8A9Z - chains B and F of the 6 polymer chains in the assembly; structure by X-ray diffraction, 2.29 A resolution.

Chain B:
Protein: Tubulin beta-2B chain
Source organism: Bos taurus
UniProtKB: Q6B856 (TBB2B_BOVIN); the author numbering skips numbers that UniProt does not, so the offset changes along the chain: 1-42 = UniProt 1-42; 45-360 = UniProt 43-358; 369-455 = UniProt 359-445
Chain sequence (445 residues; each row starts with the number of its first residue; note: 10 numbers in that range are skipped by the numbering (no residue carries them; nothing is unmodelled there)):
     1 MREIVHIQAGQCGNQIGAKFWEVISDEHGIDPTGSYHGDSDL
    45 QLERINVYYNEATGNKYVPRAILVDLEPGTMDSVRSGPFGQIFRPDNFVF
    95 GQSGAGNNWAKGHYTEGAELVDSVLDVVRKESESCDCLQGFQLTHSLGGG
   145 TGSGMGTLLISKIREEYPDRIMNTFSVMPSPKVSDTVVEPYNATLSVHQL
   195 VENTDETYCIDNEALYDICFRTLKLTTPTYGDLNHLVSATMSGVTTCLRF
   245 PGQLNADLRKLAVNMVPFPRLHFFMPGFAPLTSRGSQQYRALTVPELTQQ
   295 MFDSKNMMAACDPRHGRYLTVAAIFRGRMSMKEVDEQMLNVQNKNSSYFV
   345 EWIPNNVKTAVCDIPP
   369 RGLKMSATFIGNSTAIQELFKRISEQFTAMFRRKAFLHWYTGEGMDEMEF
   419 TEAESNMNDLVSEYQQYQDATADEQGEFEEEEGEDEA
Unresolved in the structure: 279-280, 439-455
Swiss-Prot annotation at these positions:
  - motif: Met1 to Ile4 (MREI motif)
  - binding site (GTP): Gln11, Glu71, Ser140, Gly144, Thr145, Gly146, Asn206, Asn228
  - binding site (Mg(2+)): Glu71
  - modified residue: Ser40 (Phosphoserine), Thr57 (Phosphothreonine), Lys60 (N6-acetyllysine), Ser174 (Phosphoserine), Thr287 (Phosphothreonine), Thr292 (Phosphothreonine), Arg320 (Omega-N-methylarginine), Glu448 (5-glutamyl polyglutamate)
  - cross-link (Glycyl lysine isopeptide (Lys-Gly)): Lys60 (interchain with G-Cter in ubiquitin), Lys326 (interchain with G-Cter in ubiquitin)
Bound ions: Mg2+: Gln11 (together with GDP); Ca2+ near Glu113 (its only coordinating residue here)
Residues lining bound ligands:
  - GDP (guanosine-5'-diphosphate): Gly10, Gln11, Cys12, Gln15, Ile16, Asp69, Ala99, Asn101, Ser140, Gly142, Gly143, Gly144, Thr145, Gly146, Ser147, Val171, Pro173, Val177, Asp179, Glu183, Asn206, Leu209, Tyr224, Leu227, Asn228
  - LO9 (7-[(3,5-dimethoxyphenyl)methyl]pyrrolo[3,4-g][1,2]benzoxazole): Tyr202, Val238, Cys241, Leu242, Leu248, Ala250, Lys254, Leu255, Asn258, Met259, Thr314, Val315, Ala316, Ala317, Ile318, Asn349, Asn350, Val351, Lys352, Thr353, Ala354, Ile378

Chain F:
Protein: Tubulin beta-2B chain
Source organism: Gallus gallus
UniProtKB: E1BQ43 (E1BQ43_CHICK); residue numbers follow UniProt; this construct covers 1-378
Chain sequence (384 residues; row label = number of the first residue in the row):
     1 MYTFVVRDENSSVYAEVSRLLLATGQWKRLRKDNPRFNLMLGERNRLPFG
    51 RLGHEPGLVQLVNYYRGADKLCRKASLVKLIKTSPELSESCTWFPESYVI
   101 YPTNLKTPVAPAQNGIRHLINNTRTDEREVFLAAYNRRREGREGNVWIAK
   151 SSAGAKGEGILISSEASELLDFIDEQGQVHVIQKYLEKPLLLEPGHRKFD
   201 IRSWVLVDHLYNIYLYREGVLRTSSEPYNSANFQDKTCHLTNHCIQKEYS
   251 KNYGRYEEGNEMFFEEFNQYLMDALNTTLENSILLQIKHIIRSCLMCIEP
   301 AISTKHLHYQSFQLFGFDFMVDEELKVWLIEVNGAPACAQKLYAELCQGI
   351 VDVAISSVFPLADTGQKTSQPTSIFIKLHHHHHH
Unresolved in the structure: 103-125, 153-158, 175-178, 229-258, 363-370, 382-384
Sequence notes: expression tag (379-384)
Residues lining bound ligands: AMP-PCP (ACP; phosphomethylphosphonic acid adenylate ester): Lys74, Pro95, Ile148, Lys150, Gln183, Lys184, Tyr185, Leu186, Lys198, Asp200, Arg202, Arg222, Asp318, Met320, Ile330, Glu331, Asn333

Chain B / chain F interface:
Contacting residue pairs (15; chain B residue first):
  Arg311(B) with Arg31(F)
  Leu333(B) with Pro56(F); Gly57(F)
  Gln336(B) with Arg36(F), hydrogen bond
  Asn337(B) with Arg36(F); Gly57(F), hydrogen bond (side chain-backbone); Leu58(F)
  Ser340(B) with Leu30(F); Arg31(F), hydrogen bond (backbone-side chain); Asn34(F), hydrogen bond
  Phe343(B) with Arg31(F), hydrogen bond (backbone-side chain); Arg36(F)
  Glu345(B) with Arg31(F)
  Asn349(B) with Glu55(F)
  Asn350(B) with Arg36(F), hydrogen bond
Other interface residues (no listed pair), chain B (10 interface residues in all): Ser341
Other interface residues (no listed pair), chain F (9 interface residues in all): Thr3

Overview:
Chain B and chain F form an interface of 10 and 9 residues respectively, with 6 hydrogen bonds. Among the
polar pairs are Gln336(B)-Arg36(F), Asn337(B)-Gly57(F) and Ser340(B)-Arg31(F). Bound to chain B: GDP and
compound LO9. Ligands of chain F: AMP-PCP.
Here chain B is Tubulin beta-2B chain (Bos taurus) and chain F is Tubulin beta-2B chain (Gallus gallus). Entry
8A9Z (Tubulin-[1,2]oxazoloisoindole-2e complex) was determined by X-ray diffraction, deposited together with
8A9T.
